Entry 6DJV (electron microscopy, 3.90 A resolution); this record covers chains E and F of the 7 polymer chains in the assembly.

# Chain E (and F)
Protein: Chaperone protein ClpB
From: Mycobacterium tuberculosis
Notes: chain F of this document is another copy of the same molecule, construct and numbering; everything in this record applies to it too
Reference sequence: A0A045JSR5 (A0A045JSR5_MYCTX); numbering as in UniProt (aligned over 1-848)
Amino-acid sequence (848 residues; numbered 1 to 848; the number before each row is that of its first residue):
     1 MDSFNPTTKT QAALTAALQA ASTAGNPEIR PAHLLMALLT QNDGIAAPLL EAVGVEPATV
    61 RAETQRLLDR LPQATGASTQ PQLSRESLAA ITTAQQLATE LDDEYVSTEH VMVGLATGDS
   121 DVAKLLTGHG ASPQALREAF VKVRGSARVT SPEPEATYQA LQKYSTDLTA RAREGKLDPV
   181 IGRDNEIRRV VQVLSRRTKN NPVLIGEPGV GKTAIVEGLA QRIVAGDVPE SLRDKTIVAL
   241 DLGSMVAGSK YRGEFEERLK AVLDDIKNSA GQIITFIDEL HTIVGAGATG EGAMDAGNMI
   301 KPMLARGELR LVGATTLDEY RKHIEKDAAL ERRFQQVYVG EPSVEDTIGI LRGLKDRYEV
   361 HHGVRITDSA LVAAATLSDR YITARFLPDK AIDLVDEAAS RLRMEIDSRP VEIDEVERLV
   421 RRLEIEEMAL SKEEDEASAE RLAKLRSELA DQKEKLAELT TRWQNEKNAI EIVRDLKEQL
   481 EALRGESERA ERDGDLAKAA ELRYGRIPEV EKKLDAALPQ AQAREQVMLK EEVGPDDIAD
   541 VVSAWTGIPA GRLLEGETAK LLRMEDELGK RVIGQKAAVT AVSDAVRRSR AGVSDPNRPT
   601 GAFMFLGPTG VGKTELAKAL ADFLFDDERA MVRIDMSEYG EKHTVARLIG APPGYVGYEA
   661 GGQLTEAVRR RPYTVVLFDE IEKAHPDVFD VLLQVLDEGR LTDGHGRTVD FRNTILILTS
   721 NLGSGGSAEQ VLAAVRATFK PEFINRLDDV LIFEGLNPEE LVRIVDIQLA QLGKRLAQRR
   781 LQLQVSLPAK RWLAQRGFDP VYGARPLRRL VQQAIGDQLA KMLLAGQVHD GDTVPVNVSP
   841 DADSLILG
Unresolved in the structure: 1-158, 247-251, 285-296, 408-529, 846-848 (chain F: 1-158, 289-295, 408-529, 846-848)
Residues lining bound ligands:
  - ADP (adenosine-5'-diphosphate), molecule 1: Asp178, Pro179, Val180, Ile181, Pro208, Gly209, Val210, Gly211, Lys212, Thr213, Ala214, Asp278, Ile350, Leu354
  - ADP, molecule 2: Arg571, Val572, Ile573, Gly574, Pro608, Thr609, Gly610, Val611, Gly612, Lys613, Thr614, Glu615, Arg633, Leu756, Ile764, Gln768, Ala804, Arg805, Arg808
What the authors report for this chain:
  - binding site for casein polyAlanine model: Tyr251, Tyr655, Val656
  - mutagenesis - P410A, V656A, Y658A: abolished catalytic activity

# Chain E / chain F interface
Contacting residue pairs (22):
  Gly243(E) with Glu325(F)
  Ser244(E) with Lys326(F); Ala328(F)
  Val246(E) with Glu325(F); Lys326(F)
  Glu254(E) with Lys326(F), salt bridge; Asp327(F)
  Arg629(E) with Glu742(F), salt bridge; Arg746(F)
  Arg775(E) with Val593(F)
  Leu776(E) with Val593(F)
  Gln778(E) with Gly592(F); Val593(F); Ser594(F)
  Arg779(E) with Ala591(F), hydrogen bond (side chain-backbone); Gly592(F)
  Arg809(E) with Asp749(F), salt bridge
  Asp817(E) with Asp584(F)
  Lys821(E) with Arg587(F)
  Leu824(E) with Leu553(F); Leu562(F), hydrophobic; Arg590(F)
Also at the interface, not in a pair above, chain E (19 interface residues in all): Lys163, Asp241, Met245, Gln812, Gln813, Leu823
Also at the interface, not in a pair above, chain F (20 interface residues in all): Ala329, Leu561, Arg588, Pro596

# Overview
The interface between chain E and chain F involves 19 residues on one side and 20 on the other; the contacts
include 1 hydrogen bond and 3 salt bridges. Among the polar pairs are Glu254(E)-Lys326(F), Arg629(E)-Glu742(F)
and Arg809(E)-Asp749(F). The paper reports a binding site for casein polyAlanine model at Tyr251(E), Tyr655(E)
and Val656(E); P410A, V656A and Y658A of chain E abolish catalytic activity.
Chain E and chain F are both Chaperone protein ClpB (Mycobacterium tuberculosis); the structure, Mtb ClpB in
complex with ATPgammaS and casein, Conformer 2, was determined by electron microscopy together with 6DJU and
6ED3 from the same study.
